PDB entry 5FP4 | X-ray diffraction, 2.00 A resolution | chain A

[Chain A]
Name: Lysine-specific demethylase 4D
Source organism: Homo sapiens
Reference sequence: Q6B0I6 (KDM4D_HUMAN); residue numbers follow UniProt; this construct covers 11-341
Sequence (334 residues; each row starts with the number of its first residue):
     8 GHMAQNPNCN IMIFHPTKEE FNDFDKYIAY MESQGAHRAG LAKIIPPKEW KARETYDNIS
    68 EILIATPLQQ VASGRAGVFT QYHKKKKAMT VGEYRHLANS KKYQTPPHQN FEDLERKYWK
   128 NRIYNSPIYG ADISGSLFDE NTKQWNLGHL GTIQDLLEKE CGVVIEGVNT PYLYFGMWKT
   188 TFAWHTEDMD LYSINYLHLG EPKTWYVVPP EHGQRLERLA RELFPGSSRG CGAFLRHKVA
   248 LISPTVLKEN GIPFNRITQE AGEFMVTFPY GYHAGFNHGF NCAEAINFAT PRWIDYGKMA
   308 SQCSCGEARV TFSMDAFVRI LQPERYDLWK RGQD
Not modelled in the structure: 8-10, 341
Sequence notes: expression tag (8-10)
Ion coordination: Fe2+: H192, E194, H280 (together with YC8); Zn2+: C238, H244, C310, C312
Ligand contacts: YC8 (3-(4-phenylbutanoylamino)pyridine-4-carboxylic acid): L75, H90, Y136, A138, D139, Y181, F189, H192, E194, N202, K210, W212, H244, K245, H280
Curated features (UniProtKB/Swiss-Prot):
  - binding site (2-oxoglutarate): Y136, N202, K210, K245
  - binding site (Fe cation): H192, E194, H280
  - binding site (Zn(2+)): C238, H244, C310, C312
  - modified residue (PolyADP-ribosyl glutamic acid): E26, E27

[Summary]
Bound to chain A: compound YC8. H192, E194 and H280 form the Fe2+ site. C238, H244, C310 and C312 form the
Zn2+ site. From UniProt: 4 residues binding 2-oxoglutarate, 3 Fe cation-binding residues and 4 Zn2+-binding
residues.
Chain A is Lysine-specific demethylase 4D (Homo sapiens); the structure, Crystal structure of human KDM4D in
complex with 3-(4- phenylbutanamido)pyridine-4-carboxylic acid, was determined by X-ray diffraction (same
publication as 5FP3, 5FP8, 5FP9, 5FPA and 5FPB).
